PDB entry 6WGI | electron microscopy, 10.00 A resolution (very low resolution: no residue pairs are listed; an interface is given only as per-side residue counts) | chains A and D of the 16 polymer chains in the assembly

[Chain A]
Molecule: Origin recognition complex subunit 1
Source organism: Saccharomyces cerevisiae
Reference sequence: P54784 (ORC1_YEAST); numbering as in UniProt (aligned over 1-913)
Chain sequence (913 residues; each row starts with the number of its first residue):
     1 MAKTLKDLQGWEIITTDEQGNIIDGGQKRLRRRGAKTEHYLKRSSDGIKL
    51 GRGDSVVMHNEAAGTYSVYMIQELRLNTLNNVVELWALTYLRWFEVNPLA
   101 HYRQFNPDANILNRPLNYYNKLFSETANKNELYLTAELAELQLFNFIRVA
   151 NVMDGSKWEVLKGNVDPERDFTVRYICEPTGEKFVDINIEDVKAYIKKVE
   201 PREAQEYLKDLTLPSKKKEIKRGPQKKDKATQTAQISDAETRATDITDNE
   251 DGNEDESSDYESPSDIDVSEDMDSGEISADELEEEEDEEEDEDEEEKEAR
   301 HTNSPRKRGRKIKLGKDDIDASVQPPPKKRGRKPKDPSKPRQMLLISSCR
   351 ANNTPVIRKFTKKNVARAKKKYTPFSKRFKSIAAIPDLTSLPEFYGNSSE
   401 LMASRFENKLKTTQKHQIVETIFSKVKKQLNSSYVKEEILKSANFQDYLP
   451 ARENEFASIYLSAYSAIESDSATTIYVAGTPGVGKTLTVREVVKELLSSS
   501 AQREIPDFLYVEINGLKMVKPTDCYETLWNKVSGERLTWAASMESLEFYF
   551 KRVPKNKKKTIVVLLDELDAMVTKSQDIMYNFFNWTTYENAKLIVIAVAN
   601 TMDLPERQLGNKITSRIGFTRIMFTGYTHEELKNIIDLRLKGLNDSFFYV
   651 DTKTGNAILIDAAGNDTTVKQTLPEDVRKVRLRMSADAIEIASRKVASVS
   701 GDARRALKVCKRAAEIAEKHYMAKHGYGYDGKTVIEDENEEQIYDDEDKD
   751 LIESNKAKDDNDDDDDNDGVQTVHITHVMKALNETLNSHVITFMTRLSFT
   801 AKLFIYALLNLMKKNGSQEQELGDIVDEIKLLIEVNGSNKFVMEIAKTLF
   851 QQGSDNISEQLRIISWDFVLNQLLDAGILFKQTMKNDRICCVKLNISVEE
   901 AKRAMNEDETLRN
Disordered / not traced: 1-403, 435-447, 500-506, 556-559, 660-676, 731-768, 836-840, 908-913
Swiss-Prot annotation at these positions:
  - binding site (ATP): V435, G479 to L487, E567, N600, R704, G726 to T733
  - binding site (Mg(2+)): D566, E567
  - modified residue: S237 (Phosphoserine)
Ion coordination: Mg2+: L565, D566
Residues lining bound ligands: ATP-gamma-S (AGS; phosphothiophosphoric acid-adenylate ester): S432, S433, L449, P450, T480, P481, G482, V483, G484, K485, T486, L487, E567, Y627, I635, R639, A703, R704, L707

[Chain D]
Molecule: Origin recognition complex subunit 4
Source organism: Saccharomyces cerevisiae
Reference sequence: P54791 (ORC4_YEAST); numbering as in UniProt (aligned over 1-529)
Chain sequence (529 residues; row label = number of the first residue in the row):
     1 MTISEARLSPQVNLLPIKRHSNEEVEETAAILKKRTIDNEKCKDSDPGFG
    51 SLQRRLLQQLYGTLPTDEKIIFTYLQDCQQEIDRIIKQSIIQKESHSVIL
   101 VGPRQSYKTYLLDYELSLLQQSYKEQFITIRLNGFIHSEQTAINGIATQL
   151 EQQLQKIHGSEEKIDDTSLETISSGSLTEVFEKILLLLDSTTKTRNEDSG
   201 EVDRESITKITVVFIFDEIDTFAGPVRQTLLYNLFDMVEHSRVPVCIFGC
   251 TTKLNILEYLEKRVKSRFSQRVIYMPQIQNLDDMVDAVRNLLTVRSEISP
   301 WVSQWNETLEKELSDPRSNLNRHIRMNFETFRSLPTLKNSIIPLVATSKN
   351 FGSLCTAIKSCSFLDIYNKNQLSNNLTGRLQSLSDLELAILISAARVALR
   401 AKDGSFNFNLAYAEYEKMIKAINSRIPTVAPTTNVGTGQSTFSIDNTIKL
   451 WLKKDVKNVWENLVQLDFFTEKSAVGLRDNATAAFYASNYQFQGTMIPFD
   501 LRSYQMQIILQELRRIIPKSNMYYSWTQL
Disordered / not traced: 1-45, 159-170, 191-206, 427-446
Swiss-Prot annotation at these positions:
  - modified residue: S9 (Phosphoserine)
Residues lining bound ligands:
  - ATP-gamma-S (AGS; phosphothiophosphoric acid-adenylate ester), molecule 1: Y61, G62, P103, R104, Q105, S106, Y107, K108, T109, Y110, D217, E218, P335, K338
  - ATP-gamma-S (AGS), molecule 2: H240, R263, R267

[Interface between chain A and chain D]
At this resolution (10 A) residue pairs are not listed: 81 residues of chain A and 81 of chain D lie at the interface.

[In short]
The chain A/chain D interface involves 81 residues from each chain. One ATP-gamma-S molecule is bound between
chain A and chain D. Chain D binds ATP-gamma-S. UniProt lists 21 ATP-binding residues and Mg2+-binding
residues D566(A) and E567(A) on chain A.
Chain A is Origin recognition complex subunit 1 and chain D is Origin recognition complex subunit 4, both from
Saccharomyces cerevisiae; the structure, Atomic model of the mutant OCCM (ORC-Cdc6-Cdt1-Mcm2-7 with Mcm6 WHD
truncation) loaded on DNA at 10.5 ..., was determined by electron microscopy (same publication as 6WGC, 6WGF
and 6WGG).
